PDB entry 3VXV | X-ray diffraction, 2.00 A resolution | chains A and C of the 3 polymer chains in the assembly

[Chain A]
Molecule: Methyl-CpG-binding domain protein 4
From: Mus musculus
Notes: EC 3.2.2.-; fragment: methyl CpG binding domain
Reference sequence: Q9Z2D7 (MBD4_MOUSE); residues 69-136 here = UniProt positions 69-136
Amino-acid sequence (69 residues; numbered 68 to 136; the number before each row is that of its first residue):
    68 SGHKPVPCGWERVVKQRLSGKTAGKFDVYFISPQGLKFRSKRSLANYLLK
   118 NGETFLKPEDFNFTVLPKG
Not modelled in the structure: 68-70, 136
Sequence notes: expression tag (68)
Cystine bridges: Cys-75 forms a disulfide with the same residue of a neighbouring copy of this chain
Reported in the primary citation:
  - binding site for the 14-nt DNA strand (chain C): Arg-84, Leu-85 to Thr-89, Asp-94
  - binding site for the 14-nt DNA strand: Arg-106
  - contacts within the chain: Arg-84/Asp-94 (salt bridge)
  - specificity-determining residues: Asp-94 (proposed by the authors, not directly observed)

[Chain C]
Molecule: 14-nt DNA strand
Sequence (14 nucleotides; each row starts with the number of its first residue):
     1 GTCTGGTAGTGACT

[Chain A / chain C interface]
Pairs across the interface - 15 pairs, chain A then chain C:
  Lys-82(A) / DT2(C)  phosphate contact
  Lys-82(A) / DC3(C)  salt bridge to the phosphate
  Arg-84(A) / DT4(C)  phosphate contact
  Arg-84(A) / DG5(C)  hydrogen bond to the base
  Leu-85(A) / DT4(C)  hydrogen bond to the phosphate
  Ser-86(A) / DT4(C)  hydrogen bond to the phosphate
  Gly-87(A) / DG5(C)  phosphate contact
  Lys-88(A) / DG5(C)  hydrogen bond to the phosphate
  Lys-88(A) / DG6(C)  salt bridge to the phosphate
  Thr-89(A) / DT4(C)  sugar contact
  Thr-89(A) / DG5(C)  hydrogen bond to the phosphate
  Asp-94(A) / DT4(C)  base contact
  Tyr-96(A) / DT2(C)  hydrogen bond to the phosphate
  Lys-104(A) / DT2(C)  base contact
  Arg-106(A) / DT4(C)  hydrogen bond to the base

[In short]
Chain A and chain C form an interface of 11 and 5 residues respectively, with 7 hydrogen bonds and 2 salt
bridges. Polar pairs include Arg-84(A)/DG5(C), Arg-106(A)/DT4(C) and Leu-85(A)/DT4(C). The paper reports a
binding site for the 14-nt DNA strand (chain C) at Arg-84(A), Leu-85(A) and Asp-94(A); a binding site for the
14-nt DNA strand at Arg-106(A).
Chain A is Methyl-CpG-binding domain protein 4 (Mus musculus) and chain C is a 14-nt DNA strand; the
structure, Crystal structure of methyl CpG Binding Domain of MBD4 in complex with the 5mCG/TG sequence, was
determined by X-ray diffraction (same publication as 3VXX, 3VYB and 3VYQ).
